Entry 9IJ0 (electron microscopy, 3.20 A resolution); this record covers chains A and B of the 3 polymer chains in the assembly.

[Chain A]
Name: Piwi-like protein 2
Source organism: Mus musculus
Notes: EC 3.1.26.-
UniProtKB: Q8CDG1 (PIWL2_MOUSE); residues 1-971 here = UniProt positions 1-971
Sequence (971 residues; each row starts with the number of its first residue):
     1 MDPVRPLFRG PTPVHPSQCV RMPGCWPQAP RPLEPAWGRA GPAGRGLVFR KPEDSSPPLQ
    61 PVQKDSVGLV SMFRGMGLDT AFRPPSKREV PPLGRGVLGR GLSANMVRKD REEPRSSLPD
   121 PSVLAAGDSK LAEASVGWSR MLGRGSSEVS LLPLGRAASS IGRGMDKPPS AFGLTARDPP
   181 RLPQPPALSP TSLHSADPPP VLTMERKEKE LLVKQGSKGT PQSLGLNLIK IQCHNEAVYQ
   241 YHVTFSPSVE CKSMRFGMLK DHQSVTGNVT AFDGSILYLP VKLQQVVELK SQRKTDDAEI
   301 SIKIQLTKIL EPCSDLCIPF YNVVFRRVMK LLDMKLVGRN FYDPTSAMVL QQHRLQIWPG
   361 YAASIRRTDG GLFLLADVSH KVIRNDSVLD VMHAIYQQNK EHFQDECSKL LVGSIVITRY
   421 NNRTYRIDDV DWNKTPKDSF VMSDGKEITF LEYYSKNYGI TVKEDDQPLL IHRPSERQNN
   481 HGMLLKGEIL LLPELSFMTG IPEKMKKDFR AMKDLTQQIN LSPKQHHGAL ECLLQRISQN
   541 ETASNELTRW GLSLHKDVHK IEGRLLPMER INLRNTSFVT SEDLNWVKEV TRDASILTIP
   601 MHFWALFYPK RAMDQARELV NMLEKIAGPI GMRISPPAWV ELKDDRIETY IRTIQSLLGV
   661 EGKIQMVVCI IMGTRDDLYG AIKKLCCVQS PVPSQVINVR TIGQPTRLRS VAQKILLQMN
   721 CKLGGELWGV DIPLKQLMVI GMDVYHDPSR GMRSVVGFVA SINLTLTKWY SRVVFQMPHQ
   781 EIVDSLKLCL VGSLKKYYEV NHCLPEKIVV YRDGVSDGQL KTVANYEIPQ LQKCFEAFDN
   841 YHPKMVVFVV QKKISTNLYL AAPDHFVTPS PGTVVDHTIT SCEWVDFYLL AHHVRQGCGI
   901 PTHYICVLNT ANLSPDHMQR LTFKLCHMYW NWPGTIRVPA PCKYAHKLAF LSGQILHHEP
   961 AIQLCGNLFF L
Disordered / not traced: 1-213
Bound ions: Mg2+ site 1: Asp743, Asp813; Mg2+ site 2: Leu971 (shared with A3(B) of chain B)
Swiss-Prot annotation at these positions:
  - active site: Asp743, Glu781, Asp813, His946
  - modified residue: Arg45 (Symmetric dimethylarginine), Arg74 (Omega-N-methylarginine), Arg83 (Omega-N-methylarginine), Arg95 (Omega-N-methylarginine), Arg100 (Omega-N-methylarginine), Arg144 (Symmetric dimethylarginine), Arg156 (Symmetric dimethylarginine), Arg163 (Symmetric dimethylarginine), Arg549 (Symmetric dimethylarginine)
  - mutagenesis: Arg9 (R9K: Abolishes interaction with TDRD1; when associated with K-39; K-45 and K-74), Arg39 (R39K: Abolishes interaction with TDRD1; when associated with K-9; K-45 and K-74), Arg45 (R45K: Abolishes interaction with TDRD1; when associated with K-9; K-39 and K-74), Arg74 (R74K: Abolishes interaction with TDRD1; when associated with K-9; K-39 and K-45), Asp813 (D813A: In DAH mutant; leads to arrest in meiotic prophase due to a failure of transposon piRNA amplification, resulting in the marked reduction of piRNA-bound within PIWIL4)

[Chain B]
Molecule: 26-nt RNA strand
Source organism: Homo sapiens
Sequence (26 nucleotides; numbered 1 to 26; the number before each row is that of its first residue):
     1 UUACCAUCAA CAUGGAAACU UGGCUC
Disordered / not traced: 17-23
Modified / non-standard residues: OMC (o2'-methylycytidine-5'-monophosphate) at position 26
Bound ions: Mg2+: A3 (shared with Leu971(A) of chain A)

[Chain A / chain B interface]
Pairs across the interface - 65 pairs, chain A then chain B:
  Arg339(A) - G14(B)  base contact
  Arg339(A) - G15(B)  base contact
  Arg339(A) - A16(B)  sugar contact
  Tyr420(A) - OMC_26(B)  phosphate contact
  Asn421(A) - OMC_26(B)  phosphate contact
  Arg423(A) - U25(B)  salt bridge to the phosphate
  Tyr425(A) - OMC_26(B)  hydrogen bond to the phosphate
  Met442(A) - OMC_26(B)  base contact
  Phe450(A) - OMC_26(B)  sugar contact
  Tyr453(A) - U25(B)  hydrogen bond to the sugar
  Tyr453(A) - OMC_26(B)  phosphate contact
  Tyr454(A) - OMC_26(B)  sugar contact
  Tyr458(A) - OMC_26(B)  phosphate contact
  Arg477(A) - G15(B)  base contact
  Gln478(A) - G15(B)  base contact
  Gln478(A) - A16(B)  base contact
  Asn479(A) - G15(B)  hydrogen bond to the base
  Asn479(A) - A16(B)  hydrogen bond to the base
  Leu484(A) - C24(B)  base contact
  Lys486(A) - U25(B)  hydrogen bond to the base
  Lys486(A) - OMC_26(B)  base contact
  Gly487(A) - OMC_26(B)  base contact
  Glu488(A) - OMC_26(B)  base contact
  Ile489(A) - OMC_26(B)  sugar contact
  Leu490(A) - OMC_26(B)  hydrogen bond to the sugar
  Leu491(A) - OMC_26(B)  phosphate contact
  Ile519(A) - U7(B)  sugar contact
  Asn520(A) - A6(B)  sugar contact
  Ile671(A) - U1(B)  base contact
  Asp676(A) - U1(B)  base contact
  Tyr679(A) - U1(B)  stacking on the base
  Lys683(A) - U1(B)  salt bridge to the phosphate
  Gln695(A) - U1(B)  phosphate contact
  Gln695(A) - U2(B)  sugar contact
  Val696(A) - U1(B)  hydrogen bond to the phosphate
  Val696(A) - U2(B)  sugar contact
  Ile697(A) - U1(B)  phosphate contact
  Ile697(A) - U2(B)  phosphate contact
  Asn698(A) - U1(B)  sugar contact
  Asn698(A) - U2(B)  hydrogen bond to the phosphate
  Thr701(A) - U2(B)  hydrogen bond to the phosphate
  Val711(A) - U2(B)  base contact
  Lys714(A) - U2(B)  base contact
  Lys714(A) - A3(B)  hydrogen bond to the sugar
  Ile715(A) - U2(B)  sugar contact
  Gln718(A) - U2(B)  phosphate contact
  Gln718(A) - A3(B)  hydrogen bond to the phosphate
  Lys722(A) - U1(B)  salt bridge to the phosphate
  His746(A) - C11(B)  sugar contact
  Asp747(A) - C11(B)  hydrogen bond to the sugar
  Pro748(A) - A10(B)  hydrogen bond to the sugar
  Pro748(A) - C11(B)  sugar contact
  Arg750(A) - C11(B)  salt bridge to the phosphate
  Arg750(A) - A12(B)  salt bridge to the phosphate
  Met752(A) - A12(B)  phosphate contact
  Ser816(A) - U13(B)  hydrogen bond to the sugar
  Gln819(A) - U13(B)  sugar contact
  Gln896(A) - A6(B)  hydrogen bond to the sugar
  Tyr929(A) - C4(B)  hydrogen bond to the phosphate
  Asn931(A) - A3(B)  hydrogen bond to the sugar
  Trp932(A) - A3(B)  sugar contact
  Trp932(A) - C4(B)  sugar contact
  Lys943(A) - C5(B)  salt bridge to the phosphate
  Leu971(A) - U1(B)  phosphate contact
  Leu971(A) - A3(B)  phosphate contact
Also at the interface, not in a pair above, chain A (55 interface residues in all): Phe440, Val441, Asn457, Ser694, Arg937, Lys947

[Overview]
55 residues of chain A face 17 of chain B across their interface; the contacts include 17 hydrogen bonds, 6
salt bridges and 1 aromatic stacking contact. Polar pairs include Asn479(A)-G15(B), Asn479(A)-A16(B) and
Lys486(A)-U25(B).
Here chain A is Piwi-like protein 2 (Mus musculus) and chain B is a 26-nt RNA strand (Homo sapiens). Entry
9IJ0 (Cryo-EM Structure of MILI-piRNA-target (8-nt)) was determined by electron microscopy (same publication
as 9IIY, 9IIZ, 9IJ1, 9IJ2, 9IJ3, 9IJ4 and 9IJ5).
